Entry 4ZU1 (X-ray diffraction, 2.20 A resolution); this record covers chains X and A.

== Chain X ==
Protein: Cysteine synthase
Source organism: Haemophilus influenzae KW20
Notes: EC 2.5.1.47
UniProt: P45040 (CYSK_HAEIN); numbering as in UniProt (aligned over 1-316)
Sequence (332 residues; row label = number of the first residue in the row; numbers below 1 keep their minus sign (His-15 is residue -15)):
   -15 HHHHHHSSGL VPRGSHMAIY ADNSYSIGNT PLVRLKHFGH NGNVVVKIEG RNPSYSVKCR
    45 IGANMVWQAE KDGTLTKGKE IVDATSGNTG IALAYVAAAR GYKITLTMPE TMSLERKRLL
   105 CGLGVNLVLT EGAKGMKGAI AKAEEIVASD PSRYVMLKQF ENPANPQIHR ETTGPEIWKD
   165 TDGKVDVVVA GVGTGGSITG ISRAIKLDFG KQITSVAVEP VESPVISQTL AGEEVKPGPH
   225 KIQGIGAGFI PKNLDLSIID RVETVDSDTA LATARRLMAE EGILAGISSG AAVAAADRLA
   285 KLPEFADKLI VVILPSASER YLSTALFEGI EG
Disordered / not traced: -15 to 1, 312-316
Construct notes: expression tag (-15 to 0)
Modified positions: Lys42 ((2S)-2-amino-6-[[3-hydroxy-2-methyl-5-(phosphonooxymethyl)pyridin-4-yl]methylideneamino]hexanoic acid; LLP)
Swiss-Prot annotation at these positions:
  - binding site (hydrogen sulfide): Asn7, Arg35, Leu268
  - binding site (pyridoxal 5'-phosphate): Asn72, Gly177 to Ser181, Ser272
  - modified residue: Lys42 (N6-(pyridoxal phosphate)lysine)
Residues lining bound ligands: O-acetylserine (OAS): Ala117, Lys118, Gly119, Met120, Lys121, Gly122

== Chain A ==
Protein: C-terminal peptide from Serine acetyltransferase
UniProt: P29847 (CYSE_SALTY); residues 264-273 here = UniProt positions 264-273
Sequence (10 residues; numbered 264 to 273; the number before each row is that of its first residue):
   264 HHTFEYGDGI
Disordered / not traced: 264-265
Residues lining bound ligands: O-acetylserine (OAS): Glu268, Tyr269, Gly270, Asp271

== Chain X / chain A interface ==
Contacting residue pairs (36):
  Lys42(X) with Ile273(A)
  Thr69(X) with Gly270(A); Gly272(A); Ile273(A), hydrogen bond (side chain-backbone)
  Ser70(X) with Asp271(A), hydrogen bond; Gly272(A), hydrogen bond (side chain-backbone)
  Gly71(X) with Gly272(A); Ile273(A)
  Asn72(X) with Ile273(A), hydrogen bond (backbone-backbone)
  Thr73(X) with Ile273(A), hydrogen bond (backbone-backbone)
  Met92(X) with Asp271(A)
  Met96(X) with Thr266(A); Phe267(A), hydrophobic; Asp271(A)
  Met120(X) with Tyr269(A); Gly270(A); Asp271(A)
  Gln143(X) with Ile273(A), hydrogen bond (side chain-backbone)
  Phe144(X) with Ile273(A), hydrophobic
  Gly177(X) with Ile273(A)
  Thr178(X) with Ile273(A)
  Pro221(X) with Tyr269(A)
  Gly222(X) with Phe267(A); Glu268(A)
  Pro223(X) with Phe267(A); Glu268(A)
  His224(X) with Thr266(A); Phe267(A), hydrogen bond (backbone-backbone)
  Gln227(X) with Phe267(A)
  Gly228(X) with Gly272(A), hydrogen bond (backbone-backbone); Ile273(A)
  Gly230(X) with Glu268(A)
  Ala231(X) with Glu268(A); Tyr269(A); Gly270(A), hydrogen bond (backbone-backbone); Ile273(A), hydrophobic
Interface residues without a listed pair, chain X (26 interface residues in all): Arg100, Lys225, Ile229, Gly232, Phe233

== In short ==
The interface between chain X and chain A involves 26 residues on one side and 8 on the other, with 9 hydrogen
bonds. Polar pairs include Thr69(X)-Ile273(A), Ser70(X)-Asp271(A) and Ser70(X)-Gly272(A). O-acetylserine is
bound between chain X and chain A.
Chain X is Cysteine synthase (Haemophilus influenzae KW20) and chain A is C-terminal peptide from Serine
acetyltransferase; the structure, Crystal Structure of O-Acetylserine Sulfhydrylase from Haemophilus
influenzae in complex with O-acetyl serine and peptide inhibitor, was determined by X-ray diffraction.
